4AOP - chain A; structure by X-ray diffraction, 1.80 A resolution.

== Chain A ==
Name: Sulfite reductase hemoprotein
Source organism: Escherichia coli
Notes: EC 1.8.1.2
UniProtKB: P17846 (CYSI_ECOLI); residues 74-570 here correspond to UniProt positions 73-569 (UniProt number = residue number - 1)
Amino-acid sequence (497 residues; numbered 74 to 570; the number before each row is that of its first residue):
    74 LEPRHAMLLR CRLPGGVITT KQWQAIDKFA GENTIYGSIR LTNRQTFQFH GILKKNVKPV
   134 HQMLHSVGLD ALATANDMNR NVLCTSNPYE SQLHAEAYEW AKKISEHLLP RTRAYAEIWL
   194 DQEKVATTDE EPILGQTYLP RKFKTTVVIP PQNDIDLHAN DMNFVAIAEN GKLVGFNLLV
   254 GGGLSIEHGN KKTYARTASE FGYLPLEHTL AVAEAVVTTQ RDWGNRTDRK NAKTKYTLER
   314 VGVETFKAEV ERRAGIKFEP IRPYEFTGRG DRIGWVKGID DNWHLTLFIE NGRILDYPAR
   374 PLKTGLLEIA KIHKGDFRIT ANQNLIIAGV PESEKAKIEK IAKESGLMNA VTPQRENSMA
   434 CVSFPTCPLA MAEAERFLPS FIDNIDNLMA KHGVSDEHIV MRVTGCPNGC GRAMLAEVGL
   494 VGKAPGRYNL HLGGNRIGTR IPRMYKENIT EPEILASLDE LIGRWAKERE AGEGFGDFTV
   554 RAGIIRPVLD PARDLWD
Not modelled in the structure: 74-81, 127-131, 146-148, 184-211
Bound ions: K+: Ile-362, Asn-395, Asn-397; 4Fe-4S cluster Fe: Cys-434, Cys-440, Cys-479, Cys-483
Residues lining bound ligands:
  - 4Fe-4S cluster (SF4): Cys-434, Val-435, Ser-436, Cys-440, Leu-442, Ala-443, Thr-477, Gly-478, Cys-479, Asn-481, Gly-482, Cys-483
  - siroheme (SRM): Arg-83, Arg-113, Thr-115, Asn-116, Arg-117, Thr-119, Gln-121, His-123, Arg-153, Arg-214, Lys-215, Lys-217, Ala-232, Gly-256, Leu-257, Ser-258, Lys-306, Gln-396, Ala-433, Cys-434, Val-435, Ser-436, Thr-439, Cys-440, Pro-441, Leu-442, Asn-481, Gly-482, Cys-483, Arg-485

== Overview ==
Ligands of chain A: 4Fe-4S cluster and siroheme. Ile-362, Asn-395 and Asn-397 coordinate K+. Cys-434, Cys-440,
Cys-479 and Cys-483 form the 4Fe-4S cluster Fe site.
Chain A is Sulfite reductase hemoprotein (Escherichia coli); the structure, Sulfite reductase hemoprotein
partially photoreduced with proflavine edta, phosphate partially bound, was determined by X-ray diffraction,
deposited together with 2AOP, 3AOP and 5AOP.
